3HVR - chains A and D of the 3 polymer chains in the assembly; structure by X-ray diffraction, 3.21 A resolution.

# Chain A
Name: Argonaute
From: Thermus thermophilus
UniProt: Q746M7 (Q746M7_THET2); numbering as in UniProt (aligned over 1-685)
Chain sequence (685 residues; row label = number of the first residue in the row):
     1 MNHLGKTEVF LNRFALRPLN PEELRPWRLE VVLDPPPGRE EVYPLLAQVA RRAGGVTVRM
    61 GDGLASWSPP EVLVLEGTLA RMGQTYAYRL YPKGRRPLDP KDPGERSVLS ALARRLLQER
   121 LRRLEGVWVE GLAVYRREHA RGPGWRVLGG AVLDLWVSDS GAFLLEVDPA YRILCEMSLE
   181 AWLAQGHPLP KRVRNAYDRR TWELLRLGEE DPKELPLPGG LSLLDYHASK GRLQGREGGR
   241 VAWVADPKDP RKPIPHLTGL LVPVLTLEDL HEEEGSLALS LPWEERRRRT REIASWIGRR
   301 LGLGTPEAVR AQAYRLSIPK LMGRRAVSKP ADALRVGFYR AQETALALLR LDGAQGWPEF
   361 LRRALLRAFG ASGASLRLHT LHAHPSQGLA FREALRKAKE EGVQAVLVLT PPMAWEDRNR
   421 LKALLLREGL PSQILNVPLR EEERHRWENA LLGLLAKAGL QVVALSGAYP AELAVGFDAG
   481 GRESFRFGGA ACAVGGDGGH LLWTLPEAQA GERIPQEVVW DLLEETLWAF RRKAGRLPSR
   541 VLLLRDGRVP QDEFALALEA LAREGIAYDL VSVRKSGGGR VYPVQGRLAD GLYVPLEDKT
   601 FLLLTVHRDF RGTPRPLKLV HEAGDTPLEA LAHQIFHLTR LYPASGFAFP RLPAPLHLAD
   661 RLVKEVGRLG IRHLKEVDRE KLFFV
Not modelled in the structure: 1-2, 219-220, 247-251, 257, 270-278, 497-499, 608-610
Swiss-Prot annotation at these positions:
  - active site: Asp478, Glu512, Asp546, Asp660
  - binding site (Mn(2+)): Asp478, Asp546, Asp660, Val685
  - mutagenesis: Arg172 (R172A: Reduced cleavage of target RNA; further decreased when associated with A-548), Tyr197 (Y197A: No change in cleavage of target RNA; when associated with 226-AHASKGA-232), Tyr226 to Arg232 (No change in cleavage of target RNA), Arg232 (R232A: No change in cleavage of target RNA), Arg418 to Lys422 (No cleavage of target RNA), Lys422 (K422A: No cleavage of target RNA), Lys457 (K457A: No cleavage of target RNA; when associated with 418-ANRLA-422), Asp478 (D478A: No cleavage of target RNA. No cleavage of tDNA, no DNA associates with TtAgo in E.coli; when associated with A-546 ...), Glu512 (E512A: No cleavage of tDNA), Asp546 (D546A: No cleavage of target RNA. No cleavage of tDNA, no DNA associates with TtAgo in E.coli; when associated with A-478 ...), Arg548 (R548A: Poor cleavage of target RNA), Asp660 (D660A: Poor cleavage of target RNA. No cleavage of tDNA)
Small-molecule neighbours:
  - Mg2+ (MG), molecule 1: Gln433, Lys457, Val685
  - Mg2+ (MG), molecule 2: Asp478, Ala479, Glu512, Asp546
  - Mg2+ (MG), molecule 3: Asp478, Asp546, Lys575, Asp660, Lys664
What the authors report for this chain:
  - Mg2+ coordination: Asp478, Asp546
  - catalytic residues: Asp478, Asp546, Asp660

# Chain D
Molecule: 19-nt RNA strand
Sequence (19 nucleotides; row label = number of the first residue in the row):
     1 UAUACAACCU ACUACCUCG
Not modelled in the structure: 1-7
Small-molecule neighbours: Mg2+ (MG): C9, U10, A11

# Chain A / chain D interface
Contacting residue pairs - 27 pairs, chain A then chain D:
  Leu267(A) with U13(D), sugar contact
  Trp415(A) with C12(D), phosphate contact
  His445(A) with C18(D), sugar contact; G19(D), salt bridge to the phosphate
  Asp478(A) with U10(D), phosphate contact
  Gly480(A) with U10(D), phosphate contact
  Gly481(A) with U10(D), phosphate contact; A11(D), phosphate contact
  Arg486(A) with C9(D), sugar contact
  Glu512(A) with C9(D), sugar contact
  Asp546(A) with C9(D), phosphate contact; U10(D), phosphate contact
  Gly547(A) with C8(D), phosphate contact; C9(D), phosphate contact
  Arg548(A) with C8(D), hydrogen bond to the sugar
  Val573(A) with C9(D), phosphate contact
  Arg574(A) with C8(D), salt bridge to the phosphate; C9(D), phosphate contact
  Lys575(A) with C9(D), hydrogen bond to the phosphate; U10(D), salt bridge to the phosphate
  Ser576(A) with C8(D), sugar contact; C9(D), hydrogen bond to the phosphate
  Arg611(A) with C16(D), sugar contact
  Phe647(A) with C18(D), base contact
  Asp660(A) with U10(D), phosphate contact
  Lys664(A) with A11(D), salt bridge to the phosphate
  Arg668(A) with C12(D), salt bridge to the phosphate
Also at the interface, not in a pair above, chain A (23 interface residues in all): Ala479, Arg482, Gly577
Also at the interface, not in a pair above, chain D (10 interface residues in all): A14

# Summary
23 residues of chain A and 10 residues of chain D are in contact; the contacts include 3 hydrogen bonds and 5
salt bridges. Among the polar pairs are Arg548(A)-C8(D), Lys575(A)-C9(D) and Ser576(A)-C9(D). From the paper:
catalytic residues Asp478(A), Asp546(A) and Asp660(A); Mg2+ coordination by Asp478(A) and Asp546(A).
Here chain A is Argonaute (Thermus thermophilus) and chain D is a 19-nt RNA strand. Entry 3HVR (Crystal
structure of T. thermophilus Argonaute complexed with DNA guide strand and 19-nt RNA target strand ...) was
determined by X-ray diffraction, deposited together with 3HJF, 3HK2, 3HM9, 3HO1 and 3HXM.
